6KXV - chains D and I of the 10 polymer chains in the assembly; structure by X-ray diffraction, 3.63 A resolution.

Chain D:
Name: Histone H2B type 1-J
From: Homo sapiens
UniProtKB: P06899 (H2B1J_HUMAN); residues 0-125 here correspond to UniProt positions 1-126 (UniProt number = residue number + 1)
Amino-acid sequence (129 residues; row label = number of the first residue in the row; numbers below 1 keep their minus sign (Gly-3 is residue -3)):
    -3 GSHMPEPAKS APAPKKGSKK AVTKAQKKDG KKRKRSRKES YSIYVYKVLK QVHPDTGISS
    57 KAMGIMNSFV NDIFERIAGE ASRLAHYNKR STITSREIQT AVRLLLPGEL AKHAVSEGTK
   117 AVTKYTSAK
Disordered / not traced: -3 to 29
Sequence notes: expression tag (-3 to -1)
Swiss-Prot annotation at these positions:
  - modified residue: Pro1 (N-acetylproline), Glu2 (ADP-ribosyl glutamic acid), Lys5 (N6-(2-hydroxyisobutyryl)lysine), Ser6 (ADP-ribosylserine), Lys11 (N6-(beta-hydroxybutyryl)lysine), Lys12 (N6-(2-hydroxyisobutyryl)lysine), Ser14 (Phosphoserine), Lys15 (N6-acetyllysine), Lys16 (N6-(beta-hydroxybutyryl)lysine), Lys20 (N6-(2-hydroxyisobutyryl)lysine), Lys23 (N6-(2-hydroxyisobutyryl)lysine), Lys24 (N6-(2-hydroxyisobutyryl)lysine), Lys34 (N6-(2-hydroxyisobutyryl)lysine), Glu35 (PolyADP-ribosyl glutamic acid), Ser36 (Phosphoserine), Lys43 (N6-(2-hydroxyisobutyryl)lysine), Lys46 (N6-(2-hydroxyisobutyryl)lysine), Lys57 (N6,N6-dimethyllysine), Arg79 (Dimethylated arginine), Lys85 (N6,N6,N6-trimethyllysine) and 6 more in UniProt
  - glycosylation: Ser112 (O-linked (GlcNAc) serine)
  - cross-link (Glycyl lysine isopeptide (Lys-Gly)): Lys5 (interchain with G-Cter in SUMO2), Lys20 (interchain with G-Cter in SUMO2), Lys34 (interchain with G-Cter in ubiquitin), Lys120 (interchain with G-Cter in ubiquitin)

Chain I:
Molecule: 146-nt DNA strand
From: Homo sapiens
Sequence (146 nucleotides; numbered 1 to 146; the number before each row is that of its first residue):
     1 ATCAATATCC ACCTGCAGAT TCTACCAAAA GTGTATTTGG AAACTGCTCC ATCAAAAGGC
    61 ATGTTCAGCT GAATTCAGCT GAACATGCCT TTTGATGGAG CAGTTTCCAA ATACACTTTT
   121 GGTAGAATCT GCAGGTGGAT ATTGAT

Interface between chain D and chain I:
Residue-residue contacts - 13 pairs, chain D then chain I:
  Ser32(D) with DA102(I), phosphate contact; DG103(I), hydrogen bond to the phosphate
  Arg33(D) with DA27(I), hydrogen bond to the sugar
  Tyr42(D) with DT20(I), hydrogen bond to the phosphate
  Gly53(D) with DT20(I), phosphate contact
  Ile54(D) with DA19(I), sugar contact; DT20(I), hydrogen bond to the phosphate
  Ser55(D) with DA19(I), phosphate contact
  Ser56(D) with DA19(I), hydrogen bond to the phosphate
  Arg86(D) with DG39(I), phosphate contact
  Ser87(D) with DT38(I), phosphate contact; DG39(I), phosphate contact
  Thr88(D) with DG39(I), phosphate contact
Other interface residues (no listed pair), chain D (12 interface residues in all): Lys30, Glu35
Other interface residues (no listed pair), chain I (9 interface residues in all): DA29, DT104

In short:
The interface between chain D and chain I involves 12 residues on one side and 9 on the other; the contacts
include 5 hydrogen bonds. Polar contacts include Arg33(D)-DA27(I), Ser32(D)-DG103(I) and Tyr42(D)-DT20(I).
Chain D is Histone H2B type 1-J and chain I is a 146-nt DNA strand, both from Homo sapiens; the structure,
Crystal structure of a nucleosome containing Leishmania histone H3, was determined by X-ray diffraction.
